Entry 7LEP (electron microscopy, 3.25 A resolution); this record covers chains A and B of the 8 polymer chains in the assembly.

# Chain A
Name: Mix of AMPAR subunits (GluA1, GluA3, and GluA4)
Source organism: Mus musculus
Amino-acid sequence (414 residues; each row starts with the number of its first residue; note: 10 numbers in that range are skipped by the numbering (no residue carries them; nothing is unmodelled there); X marks 11 residues of unknown identity (built as UNK)):
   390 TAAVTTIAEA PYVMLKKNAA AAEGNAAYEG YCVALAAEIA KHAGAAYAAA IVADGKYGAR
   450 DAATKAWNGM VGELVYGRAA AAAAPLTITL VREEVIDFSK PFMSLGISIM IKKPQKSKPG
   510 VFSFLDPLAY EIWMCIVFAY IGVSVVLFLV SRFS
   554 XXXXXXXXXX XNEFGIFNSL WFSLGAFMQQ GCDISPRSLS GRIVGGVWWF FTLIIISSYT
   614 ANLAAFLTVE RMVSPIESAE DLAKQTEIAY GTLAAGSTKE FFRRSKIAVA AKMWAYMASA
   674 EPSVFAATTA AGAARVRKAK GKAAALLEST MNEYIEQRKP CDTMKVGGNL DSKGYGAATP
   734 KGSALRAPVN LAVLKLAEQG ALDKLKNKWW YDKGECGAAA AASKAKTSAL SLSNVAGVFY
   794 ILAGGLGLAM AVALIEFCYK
Not modelled in the structure: 554-564
Disulfide bonds: Cys714-Cys769
Residues lining bound ligands:
  - XVD (6-[2-chloro-6-(trifluoromethoxy)phenyl]-1H-benzimidazol-2-ol): Tyr519, Glu520, Met523, Cys524, Phe527
  - ZK1 ({[7-morpholin-4-yl-2,3-dioxo-6-(trifluoromethyl)-3,4-dihydroquinoxalin-1(2H)-yl]methyl}phosphonic acid): Tyr401, Tyr446, Pro474, Leu475, Thr476, Arg481, Gly649, Ser650, Thr682, Glu701, Met704, Tyr728

# Chain B
Name: Glutamate receptor 2
Source organism: Mus musculus
Reference sequence: C9K0Z0 (C9K0Z0_MOUSE); residues 396-819 here correspond to UniProt positions 417-840 (UniProt number = residue number + 21)
Amino-acid sequence (424 residues; row label = number of the first residue in the row):
   396 VVTTILESPY VMMKKNHEML EGNERYEGYC VDLAAEIAKH CGFKYKLTIV GDGKYGARDA
   456 DTKIWNGMVG ELVYGKADIA IAPLTITLVR EEVIDFSKPF MSLGISIMIK KPQKSKPGVF
   516 SFLDPLAYEI WMCIVFAYIG VSVVLFLVSR FSPYEWHTEE FEDGRETQSS ESTNEFGIFN
   576 SLWFSLGAFM RQGCDISPRS LSGRIVGGVW WFFTLIIISS YTANLAAFLT VERMVSPIES
   636 AEDLSKQTEI AYGTLDSGST KEFFRRSKIA VFDKMWTYMR SAEPSVFVRT TAEGVARVRK
   696 SKGKYAYLLE STMNEYIEQR KPCDTMKVGG NLDSKGYGIA TPKGSSLGNA VNLAVLKLNE
   756 EGLLDKLKNK WWYDKGECGS GGGDSKEKTS ALSLSNVAGV FYILVGGLGL AMLVALIEFC
   816 YKSR
Not modelled in the structure: 548-568
Construct notes: conflict Glu756 (Gln777 in C9K0Z0)
Disulfide bonds: Cys718-Cys773
Residues lining bound ligands:
  - tetradecane (C14): Phe515, Met585, Ile798
  - ZK1 ({[7-morpholin-4-yl-2,3-dioxo-6-(trifluoromethyl)-3,4-dihydroquinoxalin-1(2H)-yl]methyl}phosphonic acid): Glu402, Tyr450, Pro478, Leu479, Thr480, Arg485, Gly653, Ser654, Thr686, Glu705, Thr707, Met708, Tyr732

# Interface between chain A and chain B
Pairs across the interface (70; chain A residue first):
  Asp515(A) - Ala786(B)
  Pro516(A) - Leu787(B)  hydrogen bond (backbone-backbone)
  Leu517(A) - Leu787(B)  hydrophobic
  Ala518(A) - Leu787(B)  hydrogen bond (backbone-backbone)
  Ile521(A) - Leu787(B)
  Ile521(A) - Ser788(B)
  Ile521(A) - Leu789(B)  hydrophobic
  Ile521(A) - Val792(B)  hydrophobic
  Cys524(A) - Phe796(B)  hydrophobic
  Ala528(A) - Leu799(B)  hydrophobic
  Val532(A) - Leu803(B)  hydrophobic
  Val535(A) - Leu803(B)  hydrophobic
  Val535(A) - Met807(B)  hydrophobic
  Leu538(A) - Met807(B)  hydrophobic
  Val539(A) - Ala810(B)  hydrophobic
  Phe542(A) - Ala810(B)  hydrophobic
  Phe542(A) - Leu811(B)  hydrophobic
  Ser543(A) - Phe814(B)
  Ala579(A) - Gln587(B)  hydrogen bond (backbone-side chain)
  Gln582(A) - Met585(B)
  Gln582(A) - Arg586(B)
  Gln582(A) - Gln587(B)
  Asp586(A) - Asp590(B)
  Ser588(A) - Asp590(B)
  Leu592(A) - Phe574(B)  hydrophobic
  Ser593(A) - Ala806(B)
  Ser593(A) - Val809(B)
  Ser593(A) - Ala810(B)
  Ser593(A) - Glu813(B)
  Arg595(A) - Phe574(B)
  Arg595(A) - Asn575(B)
  Arg595(A) - Trp578(B)
  Ile596(A) - Gly802(B)
  Ile596(A) - Ala806(B)  hydrophobic
  Ile596(A) - Val809(B)  hydrophobic
  Val597(A) - Ala806(B)  hydrophobic
  Gly599(A) - Leu581(B)
  Val600(A) - Ile798(B)
  Val600(A) - Leu799(B)  hydrophobic
  Val600(A) - Gly802(B)
  Trp602(A) - Trp578(B)  hydrophobic
  Trp602(A) - Gly582(B)
  Trp602(A) - Gln587(B)
  Phe603(A) - Phe517(B)  hydrophobic
  Phe603(A) - Met585(B)  hydrophobic
  Phe604(A) - Val795(B)  hydrophobic
  Phe604(A) - Phe796(B)  hydrophobic
  Leu606(A) - Met585(B)  hydrophobic
  Ile607(A) - Tyr616(B)
  Ile608(A) - Val792(B)  hydrophobic
  Ser610(A) - Tyr616(B)
  Ser610(A) - Thr617(B)  hydrogen bond
  Ser611(A) - Leu620(B)
  Ser611(A) - Leu787(B)
  Ala614(A) - Thr617(B)
  Ala614(A) - Leu620(B)  hydrophobic
  Ala614(A) - Ala621(B)
  Asn615(A) - Leu624(B)
  Asn615(A) - Ser785(B)
  Asn615(A) - Leu787(B)
  Ala618(A) - Leu624(B)  hydrophobic
  Ala618(A) - Thr625(B)
  Phe619(A) - Thr784(B)
  Phe619(A) - Ser785(B)
  Phe619(A) - Ala786(B)
  Thr621(A) - Thr625(B)
  Val622(A) - Thr625(B)
  Val622(A) - Thr784(B)
  Lys637(A) - Gly777(B)
  Gln638(A) - Gly777(B)
Other interface residues (no listed pair), chain A (55 interface residues in all): Glu520, Ile525, Gly531, Gly578, Gln583, Gly584, Pro589, Ser591, Gly598, Trp601, Thr605, Thr613, Ala617, Thr639, Ala668
Other interface residues (no listed pair), chain B (42 interface residues in all): Gly588, Ile613, Asp769, Gly776, Glu782

# Summary
55 residues of chain A face 42 of chain B across their interface; the contacts include 4 hydrogen bonds. Among
the polar pairs are Ala579(A)-Gln587(B), Ser610(A)-Thr617(B) and Pro516(A)-Leu787(B). Ligands of chain A:
compound ZK1 and compound XVD. Chain B binds compound ZK1 and tetradecane.
Chain A is Mix of AMPAR subunits (GluA1, GluA3, and GluA4) and chain B is Glutamate receptor 2, both from Mus
musculus; the structure, The composite LBD-TMD structure combined from all hippocampal AMPAR subtypes at 3.25
Angstrom resolution, was determined by electron microscopy.
